PDB entry 6K72 | electron microscopy, 4.60 A resolution (low resolution: residue-level contacts below are approximate; hydrogen-bond / salt-bridge calls are withheld) | chains D and G of the 14 polymer chains in the assembly

[Chain D]
Protein: Translation initiation factor eIF-2B subunit beta
Organism: Homo sapiens
UniProtKB: P49770 (EI2BB_HUMAN); numbering as in UniProt (aligned over 1-351)
Chain sequence (351 residues; each row starts with the number of its first residue):
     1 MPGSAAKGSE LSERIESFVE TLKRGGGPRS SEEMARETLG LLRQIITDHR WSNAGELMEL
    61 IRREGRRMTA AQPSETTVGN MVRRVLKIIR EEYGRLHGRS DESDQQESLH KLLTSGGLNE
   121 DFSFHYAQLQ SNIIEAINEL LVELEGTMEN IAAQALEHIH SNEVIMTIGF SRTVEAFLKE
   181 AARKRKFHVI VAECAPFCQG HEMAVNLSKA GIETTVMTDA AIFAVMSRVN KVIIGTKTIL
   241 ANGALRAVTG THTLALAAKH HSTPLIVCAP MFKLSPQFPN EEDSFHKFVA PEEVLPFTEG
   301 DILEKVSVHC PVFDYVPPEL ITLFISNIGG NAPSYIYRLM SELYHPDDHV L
Unresolved in the structure: 1-7, 99-124

[Chain G]
Protein: Translation initiation factor eIF-2B subunit delta
Organism: Homo sapiens
UniProtKB: Q9UI10 (EI2BD_HUMAN); residues 1-523 here = UniProt positions 1-523
Chain sequence (523 residues; numbered 1 to 523; the number before each row is that of its first residue):
     1 MAAVAVAVRE DSGSGMKAEL PPGPGAVGRE MTKEEKLQLR KEKKQQKKKR KEEKGAEPET
    61 GSAVSAAQCQ VGPTRELPES GIQLGTPREK VPAGRSKAEL RAERRAKQEA ERALKQARKG
   121 EQGGPPPKAS PSTAGETPSG VKRLPEYPQV DDLLLRRLVK KPERQQVPTR KDYGSKVSLF
   181 SHLPQYSRQN SLTQFMSIPS SVIHPAMVRL GLQYSQGLVS GSNARCIALL RALQQVIQDY
   241 TTPPNEELSR DLVNKLKPYM SFLTQCRPLS ASMHNAIKFL NKEITSVGSS KREEEAKSEL
   301 RAAIDRYVQE KIVLAAQAIS RFAYQKISNG DVILVYGCSS LVSRILQEAW TEGRRFRVVV
   361 VDSRPWLEGR HTLRSLVHAG VPASYLLIPA ASYVLPEVSK VLLGAHALLA NGSVMSRVGT
   421 AQLALVARAH NVPVLVCCET YKFCERVQTD AFVSNELDDP DDLQCKRGEH VALANWQNHA
   481 SLRLLNLVYD VTPPELVDLV ITELGMIPCS SVPVVLRVKS SDQ
Unresolved in the structure: 1-165, 523

[Interface between chain D and chain G]
Contacting residue pairs (14; chain D residue first):
  Glu-157(D) with Val-453(G)
  His-160(D) with His-182(G)
  Arg-185(D) with His-182(G)
  Leu-323(D) with Asn-411(G); Val-447(G)
  Asn-331(D) with Asn-411(G)
  Ala-332(D) with Asn-411(G); Pro-513(G)
  Tyr-335(D) with Pro-513(G); Leu-516(G)
  Arg-338(D) with Val-514(G); Arg-517(G); Asp-522(G)
  Glu-342(D) with Asp-522(G)
Also at the interface, not in a pair above, chain D (14 interface residues in all): His-158, Ser-161, Lys-231, Gly-330, Pro-333
Also at the interface, not in a pair above, chain G (13 interface residues in all): Ser-178, Leu-179, Thr-449, Ser-510

[Overview]
14 residues of chain D face 13 of chain G across their interface.
Here chain D is Translation initiation factor eIF-2B subunit beta and chain G is Translation initiation factor
eIF-2B subunit delta, both from Homo sapiens. Entry 6K72 (eIF2(aP) - eIF2B complex) was determined by electron
microscopy, deposited together with 6K71, 6JLY and 6JLZ.
